Entry 6UPH (electron microscopy, 2.70 A resolution); this record covers chains E and I of the 10 polymer chains in the assembly.

== Chain E ==
Name: Histone H3-like centromeric protein CSE4
Organism: Saccharomyces cerevisiae (strain ATCC 204508 / S288c)
UniProtKB: P36012 (CENPA_YEAST); residue numbers follow UniProt; this construct covers 1-229
Amino-acid sequence (229 residues; numbered 1 to 229; the number before each row is that of its first residue):
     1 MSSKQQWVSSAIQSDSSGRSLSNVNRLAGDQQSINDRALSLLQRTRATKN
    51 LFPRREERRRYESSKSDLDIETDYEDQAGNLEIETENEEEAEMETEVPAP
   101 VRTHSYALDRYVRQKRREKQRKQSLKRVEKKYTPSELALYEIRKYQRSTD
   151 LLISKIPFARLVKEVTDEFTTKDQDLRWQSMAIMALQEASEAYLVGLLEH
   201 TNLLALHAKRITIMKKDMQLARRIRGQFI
Unresolved in the structure: 1-132
Swiss-Prot annotation at these positions:
  - motif: Lys115 to Tyr132 (Nuclear localization signal)
  - mutagenesis: Leu176 (L176S: In CSE4-102; impairs nuclear division by disrupting the core centromere structure; when associated with T-218), Leu194 (L194Q: In CSE4-111; impairs nuclear division by disrupting the core centromere structure), Leu197 (L197S: In CSE4-110; impairs nuclear division by disrupting the core centromere structure), Met218 (M218T: In CSE4-102; impairs nuclear division by disrupting the core centromere structure; when associated with S-176)

== Chain I ==
Molecule: 147-nt DNA strand
Sequence (147 nucleotides; numbered -73 to 73; the number before each row is that of its first residue; numbers below 1 keep their minus sign (DA-73 is residue -73)):
   -73 ATCGAGAATCCCGGTGCCGAGGCCGCTCAATTGGTCGTAGACAGCTCTAG
   -23 CACCGCTTAAACGCACGTACGCGCTGTCCCCCGCGTTTTAACCGCCAAGG
    27 GGATTACTCCCTAGTCTCCAGGCACGTGTCAGATATATACATCCGAT
Unresolved in the structure: -73 to -60, 60-73

== How chain E and chain I interact ==
Pairs across the interface (9; chain E residue first):
  Pro134(E) with DG9(I), phosphate contact
  Leu137(E) with DG9(I), phosphate contact
  Ser154(E) with DC18(I), phosphate contact
  Lys155(E) with DC18(I), phosphate contact
  Ile156(E) with DA17(I), phosphate contact; DC18(I), hydrogen bond to the phosphate
  Pro157(E) with DA17(I), phosphate contact
  Arg160(E) with DA17(I), salt bridge to the phosphate
  Arg177(E) with DG26(I), sugar contact

== Overview ==
8 residues of chain E face 4 of chain I across their interface; the contacts include 1 hydrogen bond and 1
salt bridge. Among the polar pairs are Ile156(E)-DC18(I) and Arg160(E)-DA17(I). UniProt lists 4 mutagenesis
sites on chain E.
Here chain E is Histone H3-like centromeric protein CSE4 (Saccharomyces cerevisiae (strain ATCC 204508 /
S288c)) and chain I is a 147-nt DNA strand. Entry 6UPH (Structure of a Yeast Centromeric Nucleosome at 2.7
Angstrom resolution) was determined by electron microscopy.
